Entry 6X8L (X-ray diffraction, 2.45 A resolution); this record covers chains A and B of the 6 polymer chains in the assembly.

[Chain A (and B)]
Molecule: Caspase-7
From: Homo sapiens
Notes: EC 3.4.22.60; fragment: p20; chain B of this document is another copy of the same molecule, construct and numbering; everything in this record applies to it too
UniProt: P55210 (CASP7_HUMAN), isoform P55210-3; residues 1-198 here correspond to UniProt positions 34-231 (UniProt number = residue number + 33)
Chain sequence (198 residues; numbered 1 to 198; the number before each row is that of its first residue):
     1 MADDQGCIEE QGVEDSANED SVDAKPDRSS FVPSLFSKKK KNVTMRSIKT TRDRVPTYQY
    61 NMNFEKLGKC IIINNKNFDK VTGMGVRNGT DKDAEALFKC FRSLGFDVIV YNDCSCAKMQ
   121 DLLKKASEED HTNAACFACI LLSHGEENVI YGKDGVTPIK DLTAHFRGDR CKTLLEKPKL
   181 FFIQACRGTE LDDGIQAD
Disordered / not traced: 1-56, 197-198

[How chain A and chain B interact]
Pairs across the interface (6; chain A residue first):
  Gly168(A) - Ile195(B)
  Asp169(A) - Ile195(B)
  Leu175(A) - Ile195(B)  hydrophobic
  Ile195(A) - Gly168(B)
  Ile195(A) - Asp169(B)
  Ile195(A) - Leu175(B)  hydrophobic
Other interface residues (no listed pair), chain B (5 interface residues in all): Gln196

[In short]
Chain A and chain B form an interface of 4 and 5 residues respectively.
Chain A and chain B are both Caspase-7 (Homo sapiens); the structure, Caspase-7 in complex with elongated
ketomethylene inhibitor, was determined by X-ray diffraction.
